PDB entry 6N5D | X-ray diffraction, 3.00 A resolution | chains A and D of the 3 polymer chains in the assembly

[Chain A]
Protein: Hemagglutinin
From: Influenza A virus
UniProt: P03437 (HEMA_I68A0); residues 37-318 here correspond to UniProt positions 53-334 (UniProt number = residue number + 16)
Amino-acid sequence (282 residues; each row starts with the number of its first residue):
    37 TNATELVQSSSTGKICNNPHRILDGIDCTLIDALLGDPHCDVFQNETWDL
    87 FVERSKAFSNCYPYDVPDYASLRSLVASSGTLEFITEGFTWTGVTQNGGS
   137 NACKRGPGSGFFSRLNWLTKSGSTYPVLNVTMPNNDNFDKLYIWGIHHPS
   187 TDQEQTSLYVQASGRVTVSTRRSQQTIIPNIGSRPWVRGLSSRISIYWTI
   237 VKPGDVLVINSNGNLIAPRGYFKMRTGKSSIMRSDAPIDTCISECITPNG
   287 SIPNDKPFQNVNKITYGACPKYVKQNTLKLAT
Sequence notes: conflict Asp188 (Asn204 in P03437)
Cystine bridges: Cys52-Cys277, Cys64-Cys76, Cys97-Cys139, Cys281-Cys305

[Chain D]
Protein: antibody light chain
From: Mus musculus
Notes: antibody fragment or engineered binder
Amino-acid sequence (217 residues; row label = number of the first residue in the row; numbers below 1 keep their minus sign (Ala-1 is residue -1)):
    -1 ASQAVVTQESALTTSPGETVTLTCRSSTGAVTTSNYANWVQEKPDHLFAG
    49 LIGGTKNRAPGVPARFSGSLIGDKAALTITGAQTEDEAIYFCALWYSNHW
    99 VFGGGTKLTVLGQPKGAPSVTLFPPSSEELQANKATLVCLISDFYPGAVT
   149 VAWKADSSPVKAGVETTTPSKQSNNKYAASSYLSLTPEQWKSHRSYSCQV
   199 THEGSTVEKTVAPTECS
Disordered / not traced: -1 to 0, 213-215
Cystine bridges: Cys22-Cys90, Cys137-Cys196

[Chain A / chain D interface]
Contacting residue pairs (7; chain A residue first):
  Ser219(A) - Trp93(D)  hydrogen bond (backbone-side chain)
  Ser219(A) - Ser95(D)  hydrogen bond (side chain-backbone)
  Arg220(A) - Tyr34(D)  hydrogen bond
  Arg220(A) - Trp93(D)
  Pro221(A) - Tyr34(D)
  Pro221(A) - Trp93(D)  hydrophobic
  Trp222(A) - Asn96(D)
Also at the interface, not in a pair above, chain D (5 interface residues in all): Trp98
The authors on this interface:
  - epitope / paratope residues, chain A: Pro221(A), Trp222(A)

[Overview]
4 residues of chain A face 5 of chain D across their interface; the contacts include 3 hydrogen bonds. Polar
pairs include Ser219(A)-Trp93(D), Ser219(A)-Ser95(D) and Arg220(A)-Tyr34(D). From the paper: epitope/paratope
residues Pro221(A) and Trp222(A).
Here chain A is Hemagglutinin (Influenza A virus) and chain D is antibody light chain (Mus musculus). Entry
6N5D (Broadly protective antibodies directed to a subdominant influenza hemagglutinin epitope) was determined
by X-ray diffraction together with 6N5E from the same study.
